Entry 8IZF (electron microscopy, 3.85 A resolution); this record covers chains A and B of the 4 polymer chains in the assembly.

[Chain A]
Molecule: Ceramide synthase LAC1
Organism: Saccharomyces cerevisiae (strain ATCC 204508 / S288c)
Notes: EC 2.3.1.297
UniProt: P28496 (LAC1_YEAST); residues 1-418 here = UniProt positions 1-418
Amino-acid sequence (418 residues; numbered 1 to 418; the number before each row is that of its first residue):
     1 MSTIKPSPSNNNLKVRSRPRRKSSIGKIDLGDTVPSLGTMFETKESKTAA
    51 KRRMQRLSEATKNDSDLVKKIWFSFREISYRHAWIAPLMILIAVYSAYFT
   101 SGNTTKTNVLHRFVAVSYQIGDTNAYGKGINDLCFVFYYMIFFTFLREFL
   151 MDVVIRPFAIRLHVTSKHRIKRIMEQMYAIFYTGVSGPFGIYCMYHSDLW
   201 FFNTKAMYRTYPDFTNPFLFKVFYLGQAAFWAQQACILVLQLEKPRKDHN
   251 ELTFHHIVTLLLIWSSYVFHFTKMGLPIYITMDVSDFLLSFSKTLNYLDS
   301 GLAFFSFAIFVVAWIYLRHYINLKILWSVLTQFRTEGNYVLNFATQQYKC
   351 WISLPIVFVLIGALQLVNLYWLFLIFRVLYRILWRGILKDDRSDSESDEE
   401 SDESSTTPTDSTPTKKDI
Disordered / not traced: 1-70, 386-418
UniProt features mapped onto this chain:
  - binding site (fumonisin B1): Arg169, Arg172, Tyr182, Trp231, His255, Asp286, Leu289, Lys293, Asn296, Tyr297, Ala303, Phe304, Phe307, Trp314, Trp371, Ile375, Val378, Ile382, Arg385
  - binding site (hexacosanoate): Tyr224, Trp231, His255, Thr259, Leu262, Ile263, Ser265, Ser266, Phe269, Phe271, Met274, Gly275, Ile278, Tyr279, Met282, Asp283, Asp286, Arg318, Phe343, Tyr348 and 7 more in UniProt
  - binding site (hexacosanoyl-CoA): Trp231, His255, Thr259, Leu262, Ser265, Ser266, Phe271, Met274, Gly275, Ile278, Tyr279, Met282, Asp286, Leu289, Lys293, Asn296, Phe307, Arg318, Tyr348, Ile352 and 5 more in UniProt
  - modified residue: Ser2 (N-acetylserine), Ser23 (Phosphoserine), Ser24 (Phosphoserine)
  - glycosylation: Asn103 (N-linked (GlcNAc...) asparagine)
What the authors report for this chain:
  - conformationally variable residues: Lys293, Trp371
  - mutagenesis - H255A/H256A, H255A, H256A, D283A, D286A: abolished catalytic activity
  - catalytic residues: His255, His256, Asp283, Asp286 (proposed by the authors, not directly observed)
  - mutagenesis - Q227A (about 20%), W231A, F269A, F271A, M274A, Y279A, M282A, K293A, N296A, R318A, L341A, F343A, Y348A, I352A: decreased catalytic activity
  - mutagenesis - S186A: unchanged catalytic activity

[Chain B]
Molecule: Ceramide synthase subunit LIP1
Organism: Saccharomyces cerevisiae (strain ATCC 204508 / S288c)
UniProt: Q03579 (LIP1_YEAST); residues 1-150 here = UniProt positions 1-150
Amino-acid sequence (171 residues; each row starts with the number of its first residue; numbers below 1 keep their minus sign (Met-20 is residue -20)):
   -20 MADYKDDDDKSGPDEVDASGRMSQPTPIITTKSAAKPKPKIFNLFRVCFI
    30 SLLLIAAVEYFKYGTRINYEWFHCTPIKEPQSGSVIKLWARGGPFCDKRG
    80 EYKTIVKRITRDYEPNDEHLSFCIIENDNVPPVHYPIHEDKGEPGYVAYV
   130 GYDTDSELVQELCADSTIYHM
Disordered / not traced: -20 to 18
Differences from the reference sequence: initiating methionine (-20); expression tag (-19 to 0); engineered mutation Phe74 (Ser in Q03579)
UniProt features mapped onto this chain:
  - binding site (hexacosanoate): Phe40
Disulfides: Cys53-Cys75, Cys102-Cys142
Residues lining bound ligands: 6PL ((4S,7R)-4-hydroxy-N,N,N-trimethyl-9-oxo-7-[(palmitoyloxy)methyl]-3,5,8-trioxa-4-phosphahexacosan-1-aminium 4-oxide): Ala36, Tyr39, Phe40, Gly43, Thr44, Asn47, Glu49, Trp50, Phe51, Lys86, Arg90
What the authors report for this chain:
  - mutagenesis - F40A, F51A, C53A (less than 10%), C75A (less than 10%), R78A/Y81A/Y125A/Y148A (approximately 5%), C102A (less than 10%), C142A (less than 10%): decreased catalytic activity
  - mutagenesis - C53A, C75A, C102A, C142A: decreased expression
  - mutagenesis - F40R, F51R, H52A: abolished catalytic activity
  - mutagenesis - F51A, F51R, H52A: unchanged binding to Ceramide synthase LAC1 (chain A)

[How chain A and chain B interact]
Residue-residue contacts (18; chain A residue first):
  Cys236(A) - Leu23(B)  hydrophobic
  Val239(A) - Leu23(B)  hydrophobic
  Val239(A) - Val26(B)  hydrophobic
  Leu240(A) - Ile20(B)  hydrophobic
  Trp264(A) - Leu33(B)  hydrophobic
  Trp264(A) - Ile34(B)
  Trp264(A) - Val37(B)  hydrophobic
  Val268(A) - Glu38(B)
  Val268(A) - Lys41(B)  hydrogen bond (backbone-side chain)
  Phe269(A) - Lys41(B)
  Leu341(A) - His52(B)
  Asn342(A) - Phe74(B)
  Phe343(A) - Thr44(B)
  Phe343(A) - His52(B)
  Phe343(A) - Phe74(B)
  Ala344(A) - Phe74(B)
  Gln346(A) - Arg45(B)
  Tyr348(A) - Lys41(B)  hydrogen bond
Other interface residues (no listed pair), chain A (13 interface residues in all): His270
Other interface residues (no listed pair), chain B (15 interface residues in all): Lys19, Asn22, Tyr48

[Summary]
The interface between chain A and chain B involves 13 residues on one side and 15 on the other, with 2
hydrogen bonds. Polar contacts include Val268(A)-Lys41(B) and Tyr348(A)-Lys41(B). The paper reports catalytic
residues His255(A), His256(A) and Asp283(A) among others; Q227A, W231A and F269A of chain A, among others,
reduce catalytic activity; 30 substitutions were tested in all.
Chain A is Ceramide synthase LAC1 and chain B is Ceramide synthase subunit LIP1, both from Saccharomyces
cerevisiae (strain ATCC 204508 / S288c); the structure, Cryo-EM structure of the Lac1-Lip1 (Lip1-S74F)
complex, was determined by electron microscopy together with 8IZD from the same study.
